6VVN - chains A and C of the 3 polymer chains in the assembly; structure by X-ray diffraction, 1.39 A resolution.

Chain A (and C):
Name: 4-oxalocrotonate tautomerase
Source organism: Caballeronia arationis
Notes: EC 5.3.2.-; chain C of this document is another copy of the same molecule, construct and numbering; everything in this record applies to it too
UniProtKB: A0A157ZJF6 (A0A157ZJF6_9BURK); residues 1-123 here correspond to UniProt positions 2-124 (UniProt number = residue number + 1)
Sequence (123 residues; numbered 1 to 123; the number before each row is that of its first residue):
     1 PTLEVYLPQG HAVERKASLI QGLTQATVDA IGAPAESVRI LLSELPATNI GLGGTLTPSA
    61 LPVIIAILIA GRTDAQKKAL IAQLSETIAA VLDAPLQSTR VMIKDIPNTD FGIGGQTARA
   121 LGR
What the authors report for this chain:
  - catalytic residues: Pro1
  - self-association interface (contacts with another copy of this molecule); pairs are residue here / residue on that copy: Glu4-Lys104 (salt bridge), Lys16-Asp110, Asp110-Lys77 (salt bridge), Arg119-Asp74

Chain A / chain C interface:
Residue-residue contacts (60):
  Tyr6(A) with Ile65(C); Met102(C), hydrophobic
  Leu45(A) with Met102(C), hydrophobic; Ile103(C)
  Thr48(A) with Asp74(C); Lys77(C)
  Asn49(A) with Lys77(C), hydrogen bond; Ile81(C); Val101(C); Met102(C); Ile103(C), hydrogen bond (backbone-backbone); Asp105(C), hydrogen bond
  Ile50(A) with Ile81(C); Val101(C)
  Gly51(A) with Ile81(C); Arg100(C); Val101(C), hydrogen bond (backbone-backbone)
  Leu52(A) with Gln97(C); Thr99(C); Arg100(C)
  Gly53(A) with Leu96(C); Thr99(C), hydrogen bond (backbone-backbone)
  Gly54(A) with Ile81(C); Ala82(C); Ser85(C)
  Leu56(A) with Ile81(C), hydrophobic
  Ala60(A) with Arg100(C), hydrogen bond (backbone-side chain)
  Leu61(A) with Met102(C), hydrophobic
  Val63(A) with Met102(C), hydrophobic
  Ile65(A) with Tyr6(C)
  Asp74(A) with Thr48(C)
  Lys77(A) with Thr48(C); Asn49(C), hydrogen bond
  Lys78(A) with Leu56(C)
  Ile81(A) with Gly51(C); Gly54(C); Leu56(C), hydrophobic
  Ala82(A) with Gly54(C)
  Ser85(A) with Gly54(C)
  Leu96(A) with Gly53(C)
  Gln97(A) with Leu52(C); Gly53(C)
  Thr99(A) with Leu52(C); Gly53(C), hydrogen bond (backbone-backbone)
  Arg100(A) with Gly51(C); Leu52(C); Ala60(C), hydrogen bond (side chain-backbone); Arg100(C)
  Val101(A) with Asn49(C); Ile50(C); Gly51(C), hydrogen bond (backbone-backbone)
  Met102(A) with Tyr6(C), hydrophobic; Leu45(C), hydrophobic; Asn49(C); Leu61(C), hydrophobic; Val63(C), hydrophobic
  Ile103(A) with Leu45(C); Asn49(C), hydrogen bond (backbone-side chain)
  Lys104(A) with Tyr6(C), hydrogen bond
  Asp105(A) with Asn49(C), hydrogen bond
Other interface residues (no listed pair), chain A (31 interface residues in all): Thr55, Ser59
Other interface residues (no listed pair), chain C (32 interface residues in all): Glu4, Ser43, Thr55, Ser59, Lys104

In short:
31 residues of chain A and 32 residues of chain C are in contact; the contacts include 13 hydrogen bonds.
Polar contacts include Asn49(A)-Lys77(C), Asn49(A)-Asp105(C) and Ala60(A)-Arg100(C). From the paper: the
catalytic residue Pro1(A); a self-association interface involving Glu4(A), Lys16(A) and Lys104(A) among
others.
Both chains are 4-oxalocrotonate tautomerase (Caballeronia arationis). Entry 6VVN (F6 fused 4-OT wild type
asymmetric trimer) was determined by X-ray diffraction, deposited together with 6VVM, 6VVR and 6VVW.
